PDB entry 8KEC | electron microscopy, 3.90 A resolution | chains G and h of the 36 polymer chains in the assembly

[Chain G]
Protein: Long tail fiber
Source organism: unclassified Caudoviricetes
Sequence (379 residues; each row starts with the number of its first residue):
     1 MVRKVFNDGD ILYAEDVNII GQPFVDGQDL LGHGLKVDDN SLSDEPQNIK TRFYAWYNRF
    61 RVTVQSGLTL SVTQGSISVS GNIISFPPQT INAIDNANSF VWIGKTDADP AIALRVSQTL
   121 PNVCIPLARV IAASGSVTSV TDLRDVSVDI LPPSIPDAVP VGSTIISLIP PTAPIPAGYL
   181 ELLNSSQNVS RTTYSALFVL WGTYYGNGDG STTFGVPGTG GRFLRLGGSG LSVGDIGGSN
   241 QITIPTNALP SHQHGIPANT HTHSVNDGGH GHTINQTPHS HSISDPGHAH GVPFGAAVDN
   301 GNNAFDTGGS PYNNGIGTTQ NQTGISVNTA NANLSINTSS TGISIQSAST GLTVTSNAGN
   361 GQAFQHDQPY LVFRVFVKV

[Chain h]
Protein: short tail fiber
Source organism: unclassified Caudoviricetes
Sequence (462 residues; each row starts with the number of its first residue):
     1 MTNIVGRIGF LTTGKLGIKL RGVLIDESTT PNTTYLPGIE SFFNITANVL TSVSYPETET
    61 QNVTATFSIY SVDGSSNPVF PALLSFDAIV PNVASVEFDV LAPTGVVNNQ LDTSALRIAK
   121 IIANDPALAQ KVAGAPYPRG AYSATETYLY GEMVSYFGKN YISKSLSPII NILPTVTDSW
   181 YELVITLPES VSVIATGSDT AYGTGWNGSL LVPTQNAVYD KIVTVDAAIA TANTNITNLG
   241 TAKADLSYVN TQLSADQVVL DALSSGKADL SYVNTQLNSK ANLNGAVLVN ATTATPPISD
   301 NDTSLATTQH VRSFNHSRLA FNAFRGGQQG VPSLSYVTTT AQFNSSSVRS GWGDNFSSNR
   361 WLVGEGGTYL ITVTTRFATV GGTPPTYFDA LLFVGLSGSG VENFLTRSQS VYPSFGYTLS
   421 WVGILTFNTG QNVFLNYQVN AVGGGSYSVV LEDVRFSGIQ LG
Not modelled in the structure: 281-462

[How chain G and chain h interact]
Pairs across the interface (8; chain G residue first):
  Asn98(G) - Asn278(h)  hydrogen bond (side chain-backbone)
  Asn98(G) - Ser279(h)
  Arg129(G) - Thr275(h)
  Arg129(G) - Gln276(h)  hydrogen bond
  Arg129(G) - Ser279(h)  hydrogen bond
  Ile131(G) - Asn278(h)
  Ser139(G) - Thr275(h)
  Thr141(G) - Thr275(h)

[Summary]
Chain G and chain h form an interface of 5 and 4 residues respectively, with 3 hydrogen bonds. Polar pairs
include Asn98(G)-Asn278(h), Arg129(G)-Gln276(h) and Arg129(G)-Ser279(h).
Chain G is Long tail fiber and chain h is short tail fiber, both from unclassified Caudoviricetes; the
structure, Cyanophage A-1(L) tail fiber, was determined by electron microscopy (same publication as 8KEA,
8KEE, 8KEF and 8KEG).
